PDB entry 1D4P | X-ray diffraction, 2.07 A resolution | chains B and H of the 3 polymer chains in the assembly

[Chain B]
Molecule: Alpha-thrombin
From: Homo sapiens
Notes: EC 3.4.21.5; fragment: heavy chain
UniProt: P00734 (THRB_HUMAN); residues 37-295 here correspond to UniProt positions 364-622 (UniProt number = residue number + 327)
Amino-acid sequence (259 residues; row label = number of the first residue in the row):
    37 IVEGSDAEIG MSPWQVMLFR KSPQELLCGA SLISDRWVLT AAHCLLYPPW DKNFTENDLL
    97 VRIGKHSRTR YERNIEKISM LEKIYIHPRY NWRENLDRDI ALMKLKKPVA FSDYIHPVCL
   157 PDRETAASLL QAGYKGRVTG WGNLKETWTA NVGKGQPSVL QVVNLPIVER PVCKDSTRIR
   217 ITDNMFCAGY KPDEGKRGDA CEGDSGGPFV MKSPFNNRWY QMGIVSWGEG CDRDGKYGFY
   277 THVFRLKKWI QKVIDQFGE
Not modelled in the structure: 184-190, 294-295
Cystine bridges: Cys-64/Cys-80, Cys-209/Cys-223, Cys-237/Cys-267
Covalently attached groups: N-acetylglucosamine (NAG) linked to Asn-89
Metal / ion sites: Na+ site 1: Lys-210, Thr-213, Phe-251; Na+ site 2: Arg-269, Lys-272
Residues lining bound ligands: 5-amidinoindole-4-benzylpiperidin (BPP; 2-(4-benzylpiperidine-1-carbonyl)-1H-indole-5-carboximidamide): His-79, Tyr-83, Trp-86, Glu-130, Asn-131, Leu-132, Ile-215, Asp-235, Ala-236, Cys-237, Glu-238, Ser-241, Val-261, Ser-262, Trp-263, Gly-264, Gly-266, Cys-267, Gly-274
Swiss-Prot annotation at these positions:
  - region: Ala-224 to Val-246 (High affinity receptor-binding region which is also known as the TP508 peptide)
  - active site (Charge relay system): His-79, Asp-135, Ser-241
  - glycosylation: Asn-89 (N-linked (GlcNAc...) (complex) asparagine)

[Chain H]
Molecule: Hirugen
From: Hirudo medicinalis
UniProt: P28501 (ITHA_HIRME); residues 300-311 here correspond to UniProt positions 54-65 (UniProt number = residue number - 246)
Amino-acid sequence (12 residues; row label = number of the first residue in the row):
   300 GDFEEIPEEY LQ
Modified / non-standard residues: Tyr-309 (o-sulfo-l-tyrosine; TYS)

[How chain B and chain H interact]
Contacting residue pairs (22; chain B residue first):
  Phe-55(B) with Phe-302(H), hydrophobic
  Lys-57(B) with Leu-310(H)
  Gln-60(B) with Leu-310(H)
  Leu-62(B) with Phe-302(H)
  Leu-96(B) with Ile-305(H), hydrophobic; Tyr-309(H)
  Arg-98(B) with Ile-305(H)
  Arg-104(B) with Gly-300(H); Phe-302(H)
  Thr-105(B) with Gly-300(H); Asp-301(H); Phe-302(H); Glu-303(H), hydrogen bond (backbone-backbone)
  Arg-106(B) with Glu-303(H), salt bridge
  Tyr-107(B) with Glu-303(H), hydrogen bond (backbone-side chain); Glu-304(H); Pro-306(H); Tyr-309(H)
  Glu-112(B) with Tyr-309(H)
  Lys-113(B) with Tyr-309(H)
  Ile-114(B) with Tyr-309(H)
  Met-116(B) with Gln-311(H)
Interface residues without a listed pair, chain B (16 interface residues in all): Met-53, Glu-61

[Summary]
16 residues of chain B face 10 of chain H across their interface; the contacts include 2 hydrogen bonds and 1
salt bridge. Among the polar pairs are Arg-106(B)/Glu-303(H), Tyr-107(B)/Glu-303(H) and Thr-105(B)/Glu-303(H).
Chain B binds 5-amidinoindole-4-benzylpiperidin. N-acetylglucosamine is covalently linked to Asn-89(B).
Chain B is Alpha-thrombin (Homo sapiens) and chain H is Hirugen (Hirudo medicinalis); the structure, Crystal
structure of human alpha thrombin in complex with 5-amidinoindole-4-benzylpiperidine inhibitor, was determined
by X-ray diffraction.
